PDB entry 3M5I | X-ray diffraction, 3.00 A resolution | chains B and D of the 6 polymer chains in the assembly

Chain B (and D):
Molecule: Hemagglutinin
Source organism: Influenza A virus
Notes: fragment: Hemagglutinin HA2; chain D of this document is another copy of the same molecule, construct and numbering; everything in this record applies to it too
UniProtKB: B7NYS1 (B7NYS1_9INFA); residues 1-178 here correspond to UniProt positions 332-509 (UniProt number = residue number + 331)
Sequence (182 residues; row label = number of the first residue in the row):
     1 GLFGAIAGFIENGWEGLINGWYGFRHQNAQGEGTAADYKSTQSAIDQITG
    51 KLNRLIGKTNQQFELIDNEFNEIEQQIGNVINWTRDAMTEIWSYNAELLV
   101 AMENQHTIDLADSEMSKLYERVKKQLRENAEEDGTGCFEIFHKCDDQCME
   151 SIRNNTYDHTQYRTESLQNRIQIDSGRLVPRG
Disordered / not traced: 176-182 (chain D: 173-182)
Sequence notes: expression tag (179-182)
Cystine bridges: Cys144-Cys148
Glycans and other covalent adducts: N-acetylglucosamine (NAG) linked to Asn82

Interface between chain B and chain D:
Residue-residue contacts (46):
  Phe3(B) - Leu2(D)
  Phe3(B) - Phe3(D)  hydrophobic
  Arg54(B) - Glu97(D)
  Arg54(B) - Leu98(D)
  Gln61(B) - Glu90(D)
  Glu64(B) - Trp83(D)
  Ile66(B) - Asn79(D)
  Ile66(B) - Val80(D)
  Ile66(B) - Trp83(D)
  Ile77(B) - Gln76(D)
  Ile77(B) - Ile77(D)  hydrophobic
  Ile77(B) - Val80(D)  hydrophobic
  Ile81(B) - Val80(D)  hydrophobic
  Thr84(B) - Trp83(D)
  Thr84(B) - Thr84(D)
  Arg85(B) - Trp83(D)
  Met88(B) - Ala87(D)  hydrophobic
  Met88(B) - Met88(D)  hydrophobic
  Met88(B) - Ile91(D)  hydrophobic
  Ile91(B) - Ile91(D)  hydrophobic
  Trp92(B) - Ile91(D)
  Trp92(B) - Tyr94(D)  hydrophobic
  Asn95(B) - Tyr94(D)
  Leu99(B) - Tyr94(D)
  Leu99(B) - Leu98(D)  hydrophobic
  Met102(B) - Met102(D)  hydrophobic
  His106(B) - Gln105(D)
  Leu110(B) - Leu2(D)  hydrophobic
  Ser113(B) - Leu2(D)  hydrogen bond (side chain-backbone)
  Lys117(B) - Gly1(D)  hydrogen bond (side chain-backbone)
  Lys117(B) - Gly4(D)
  Lys123(B) - Lys123(D)
  Lys123(B) - Glu132(D)  salt bridge
  Lys124(B) - Phe9(D)
  Lys124(B) - Tyr119(D)
  Lys124(B) - Glu132(D)
  Lys124(B) - Gly134(D)
  Arg127(B) - Glu131(D)  salt bridge
  Arg127(B) - Glu132(D)
  Arg127(B) - Asp133(D)
  Arg127(B) - Glu139(D)  salt bridge
  Glu128(B) - Glu131(D)
  Glu128(B) - Arg170(D)  salt bridge
  Arg163(B) - Glu131(D)  salt bridge
  Arg163(B) - Arg170(D)  hydrogen bond (side chain-backbone)
  Leu167(B) - Arg170(D)
Other interface residues (no listed pair), chain B (27 interface residues in all): Lys58, Ile171
Other interface residues (no listed pair), chain D (31 interface residues in all): Asn95, Ala101, Ile171

Summary:
27 residues of chain B face 31 of chain D across their interface, with 3 hydrogen bonds and 5 salt bridges.
Among the polar pairs are Lys123(B)-Glu132(D), Arg127(B)-Glu131(D) and Arg127(B)-Glu139(D). Covalently linked
N-acetylglucosamine: at Asn82(B).
Chain B and chain D are both Hemagglutinin (Influenza A virus); the structure, Crystal structure of a H7
influenza virus hemagglutinin complexed with 6SLN, was determined by X-ray diffraction (same publication as
3M5G, 3M5H and 3M5J).
